Entry 4U2L (X-ray diffraction, 1.34 A resolution); this record covers chain A.

[Chain A]
Molecule: Cholesterol oxidase
From: Streptomyces sp
Notes: EC 1.1.3.6, 5.3.3.1
UniProtKB: P12676 (CHOD_STRS0); residues 6-509 here correspond to UniProt positions 43-546 (UniProt number = residue number + 37)
Sequence (510 residues; each row starts with the number of its first residue):
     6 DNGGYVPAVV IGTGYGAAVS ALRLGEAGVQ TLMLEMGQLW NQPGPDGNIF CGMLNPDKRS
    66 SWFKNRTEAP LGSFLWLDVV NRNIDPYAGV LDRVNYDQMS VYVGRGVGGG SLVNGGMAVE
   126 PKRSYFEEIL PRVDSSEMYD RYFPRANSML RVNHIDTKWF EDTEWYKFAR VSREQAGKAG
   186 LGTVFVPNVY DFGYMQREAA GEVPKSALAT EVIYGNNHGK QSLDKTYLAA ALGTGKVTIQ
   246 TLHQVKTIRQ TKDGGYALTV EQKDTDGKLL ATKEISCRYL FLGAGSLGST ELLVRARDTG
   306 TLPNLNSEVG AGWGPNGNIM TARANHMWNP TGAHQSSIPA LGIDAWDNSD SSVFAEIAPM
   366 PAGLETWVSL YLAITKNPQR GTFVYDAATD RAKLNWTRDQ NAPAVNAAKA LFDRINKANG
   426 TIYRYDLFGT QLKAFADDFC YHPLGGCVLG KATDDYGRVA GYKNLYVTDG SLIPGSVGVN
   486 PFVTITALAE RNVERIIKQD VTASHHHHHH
Disordered / not traced: 6-8, 508-515
Construct notes: expression tag (510-515)
Small-molecule neighbours: N5-sulfono flavin-adenine dinucleotide (SFD; (S)-10-((2S,3S,4R)-5-((S)-((S)-(((2R,3S,4R,5R)-5-(6-amino-9H-purin-9-yl)-3,4-dihydroxy-tetrahydrofuran-2-yl)methoxy)(hydroxy)phosphoryloxy)(hydroxy)phosphoryloxy)-2,3,4-trihydroxypentyl)-7,8-dimethyl-2,4-dioxo-2,3,4,4a-tetrahydrobenzo[g]pteridine-5(10h)-sulfonic acid): Ile-16, Gly-17, Thr-18, Gly-19, Tyr-20, Gly-21, Leu-39, Glu-40, Met-41, Gly-42, Leu-96, Tyr-107, Val-108, Gly-109, Arg-110, Gly-111, Gly-114, Gly-115, Ser-116, Val-118, Asn-119, Gly-120, Gly-121, Met-122, Ile-218, His-248, Gln-249, Val-250, Gly-288, Ala-289, Gly-290, Ser-291, Gly-293, Leu-297, Leu-377, Tyr-446, His-447, Asp-474, Gly-475, Asn-485, Pro-486, Phe-487, Ile-490
Curated features (UniProtKB/Swiss-Prot):
  - active site (Proton acceptor): Glu-361, His-447
  - binding site (FAD): Tyr-20, Gly-21, Glu-40, Gly-115, Asn-119, Gly-120, Met-122, Val-250, Gly-475, Phe-487
From the paper describing this entry:
  - conformationally variable residues (side-chain flip): Tyr-107, Met-122, Glu-361, Phe-444, Tyr-446
  - catalytic residues: Gly-120 (proposed by the authors, not directly observed)
  - catalytic residues: Glu-361, His-447 (citing earlier work)

[In short]
Ligands of chain A: N5-sulfono flavin-adenine dinucleotide. Curated annotation (UniProt) lists active-site
residues Glu-361 and His-447 and 10 FAD-binding residues. The paper reports catalytic residues Gly-120,
Glu-361 and His-447; conformational variability at Tyr-107, Met-122 and Glu-361 among others.
Chain A is Cholesterol oxidase (Streptomyces sp); the structure, Dithionite reduced cholesterol in complex
with sulfite, was determined by X-ray diffraction (same publication as 4U2S and 4U2T).
